3A4A - chain A; structure by X-ray diffraction, 1.60 A resolution.

[Chain A]
Name: Oligo-1,6-glucosidase
Source organism: Saccharomyces cerevisiae
Notes: EC 3.2.1.10
UniProt: P53051 (MALX3_YEAST); residue numbers follow UniProt; this construct covers 1-589
Chain sequence (589 residues; numbered 1 to 589; the number before each row is that of its first residue):
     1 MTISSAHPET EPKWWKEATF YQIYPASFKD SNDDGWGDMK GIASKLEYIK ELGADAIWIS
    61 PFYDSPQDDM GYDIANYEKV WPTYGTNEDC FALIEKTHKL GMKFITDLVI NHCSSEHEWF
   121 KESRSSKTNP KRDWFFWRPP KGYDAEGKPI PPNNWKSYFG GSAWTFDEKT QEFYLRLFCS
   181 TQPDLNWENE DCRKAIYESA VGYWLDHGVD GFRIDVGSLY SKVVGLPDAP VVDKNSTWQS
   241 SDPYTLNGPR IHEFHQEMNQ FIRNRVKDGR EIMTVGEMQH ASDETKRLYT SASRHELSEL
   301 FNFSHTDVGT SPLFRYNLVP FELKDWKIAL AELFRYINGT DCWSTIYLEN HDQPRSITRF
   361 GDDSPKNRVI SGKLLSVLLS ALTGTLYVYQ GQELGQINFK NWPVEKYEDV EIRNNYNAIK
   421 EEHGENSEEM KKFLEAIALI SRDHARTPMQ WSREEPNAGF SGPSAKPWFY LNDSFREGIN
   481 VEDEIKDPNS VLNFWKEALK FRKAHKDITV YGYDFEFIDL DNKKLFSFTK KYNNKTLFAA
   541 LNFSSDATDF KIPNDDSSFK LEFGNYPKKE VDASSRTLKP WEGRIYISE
Not modelled in the structure: 1-3
Ion coordination: Ca2+: Asp-30, Asn-32, Asp-34, Trp-36, Asp-38
Residues lining bound ligands: alpha-D-glucopyranose (GLC): Asp-69, Tyr-72, Val-109, His-112, Phe-159, Phe-178, Gln-182, Arg-213, Asp-215, Val-216, Glu-277, His-351, Asp-352, Arg-442, Arg-446

[Summary]
Bound to chain A: alpha-D-glucopyranose. Asp-30, Asn-32, Asp-34, Trp-36 and Asp-38 form the Ca2+ site.
Chain A is Oligo-1,6-glucosidase (Saccharomyces cerevisiae); the structure, Crystal structure of isomaltase
from Saccharomyces cerevisiae, was determined by X-ray diffraction together with 3AJ7 from the same study.
